6RZU - chains A and C of the 12 polymer chains in the assembly; structure by electron microscopy, 14.70 A resolution (very low resolution: no residue pairs are listed; an interface is given only as per-side residue counts).

[Chain A (and C)]
Name: Putative mitochondrial dynamin protein
Organism: Chaetomium thermophilum var. thermophilum DSM 1495
Notes: chain C of this document is another copy of the same molecule, construct and numbering; everything in this record applies to it too
Reference sequence: G0SGC7 (G0SGC7_CHATD); residue numbers follow UniProt; this construct covers 219-913
Sequence (695 residues; each row starts with the number of its first residue):
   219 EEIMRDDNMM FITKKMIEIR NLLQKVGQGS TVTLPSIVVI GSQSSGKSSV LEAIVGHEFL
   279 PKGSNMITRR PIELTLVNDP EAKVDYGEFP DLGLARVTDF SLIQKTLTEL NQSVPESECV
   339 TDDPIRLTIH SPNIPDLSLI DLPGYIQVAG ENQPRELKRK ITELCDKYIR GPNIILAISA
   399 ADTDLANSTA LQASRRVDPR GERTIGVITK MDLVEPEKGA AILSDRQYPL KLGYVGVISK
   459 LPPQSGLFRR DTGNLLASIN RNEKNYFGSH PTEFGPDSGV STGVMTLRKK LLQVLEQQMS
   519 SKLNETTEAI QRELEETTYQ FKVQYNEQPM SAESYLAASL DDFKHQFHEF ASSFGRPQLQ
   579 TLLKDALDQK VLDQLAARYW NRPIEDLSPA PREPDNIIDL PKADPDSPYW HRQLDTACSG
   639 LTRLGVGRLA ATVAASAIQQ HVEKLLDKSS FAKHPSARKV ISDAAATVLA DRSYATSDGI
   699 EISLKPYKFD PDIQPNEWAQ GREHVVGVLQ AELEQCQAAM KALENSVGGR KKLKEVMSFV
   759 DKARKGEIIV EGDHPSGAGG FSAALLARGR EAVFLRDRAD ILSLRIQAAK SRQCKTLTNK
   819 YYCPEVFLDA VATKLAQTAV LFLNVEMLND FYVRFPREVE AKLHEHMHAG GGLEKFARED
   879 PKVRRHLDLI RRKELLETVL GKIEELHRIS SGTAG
Unresolved in the structure: 219-223, 333-338, 365-374, 459-470, 911-913
Disulfide bonds: Cys-812/Cys-821
Curated features (UniProtKB/Swiss-Prot):
  - region: Gly-259 to Ser-266 (G1 motif), Ile-285 to Arg-287 (G2 motif), Asp-359 to Gly-362 (G3 motif), Thr-427 to Asp-430 (G4 motif), Ile-456 to Leu-459 (G5 motif)
  - binding site (GTP): Ser-262, Gly-264, Lys-265, Ser-266, Ser-267, Gly-281, Lys-428, Asp-430, Ser-457
  - binding site (Mg(2+)): Ser-266, Thr-286, Asp-359
From the paper describing this entry:
  - mutagenesis - Y537A, D559A, K562A, R646A: unchanged binding to liposome
  - mutagenesis - Y537A, D559A, K562A, R646A: unchanged catalytic activity on liposome

[Interface between chain A and chain C]
At this resolution (15 A) residue pairs are not listed: 9 residues of chain A and 5 of chain C lie at the interface.

[Overview]
9 residues of chain A face 5 of chain C across their interface. UniProt lists 9 GTP-binding residues and 3
Mg2+-binding residues on chain A. From the paper: Y537A, D559A and K562A of chain A, among others, leave
binding to liposome unchanged; Y537A, D559A and K562A of chain A, among others, leave catalytic activity on
liposome unchanged.
Both chains are Putative mitochondrial dynamin protein (Chaetomium thermophilum var. thermophilum DSM 1495).
Entry 6RZU (Structure of s-Mgm1 decorating the outer surface of tubulated lipid membranes in the GTPgammaS
bound state) was determined by electron microscopy (same publication as 6RZT, 6RZV, 6RZW and 6QL4).
